PDB entry 8P13 | electron microscopy, 5.20 A resolution (low resolution: residue-level contacts below are approximate; hydrogen-bond / salt-bridge calls are withheld) | chains R and A of the 7 polymer chains in the assembly

Chain R:
Name: Rhodopsin
Organism: Bos taurus
UniProtKB: P02699 (OPSD_BOVIN); residues 1-348 here = UniProt positions 1-348
Sequence (348 residues; each row starts with the number of its first residue):
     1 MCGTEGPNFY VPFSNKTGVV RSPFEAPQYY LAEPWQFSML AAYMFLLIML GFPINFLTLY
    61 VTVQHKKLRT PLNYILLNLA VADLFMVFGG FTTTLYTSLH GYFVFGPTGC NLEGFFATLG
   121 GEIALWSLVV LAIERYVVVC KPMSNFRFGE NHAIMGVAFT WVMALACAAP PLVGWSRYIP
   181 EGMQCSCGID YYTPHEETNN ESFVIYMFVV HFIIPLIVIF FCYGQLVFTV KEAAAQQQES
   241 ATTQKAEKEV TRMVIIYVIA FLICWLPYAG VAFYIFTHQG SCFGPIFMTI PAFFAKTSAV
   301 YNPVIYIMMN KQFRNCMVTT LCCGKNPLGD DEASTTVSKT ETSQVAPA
Unresolved in the structure: 1, 318-348
Cystine bridges: Cys2-Cys282, Cys110-Cys187
Differences from the reference sequence: engineered mutation Cys2 (Asn in P02699), Tyr257 (Met in P02699), Cys282 (Asp in P02699)
UniProt features mapped onto this chain:
  - region: Asp330 to Ala348 (Interaction with SAG)
  - motif: Glu134 to Tyr136 ('Ionic lock' involved in activated form stabilization)
  - binding site (Zn(2+)): Glu201, Gln279
  - site: Glu113 (Plays an important role in the conformation switch to the active conformation)
  - modified residue: Met1 (N-acetylmethionine), Lys296 (N6-(retinylidene)lysine), Ser334 (Phosphoserine), Thr335 (Phosphothreonine), Thr336 (Phosphothreonine), Ser338 (Phosphoserine), Thr340 (Phosphothreonine), Thr342 (Phosphothreonine), Ser343 (Phosphoserine)
  - lipidation (S-palmitoyl cysteine): Cys322, Cys323
  - glycosylation: Asn15 (N-linked (GlcNAc...) asparagine)
  - mutagenesis: Asn15 (N15D: Normal light absorption; when associated with C-2 and C-282), Gly90 (G90D: Increased thermal stability and decreased retinal uptake. Decreases stability of the inactive conformation), Thr94 (T94I: Stabilizes the activated conformation and hinders hydrolysis of the covalent bond that retains all-trans-retinol), Glu113 (E113Q: Causes shift to the activated conformation)

Chain A:
Name: Guanine nucleotide-binding protein G(i) subunit alpha-1
Organism: Homo sapiens
UniProtKB: P63096 (GNAI1_HUMAN); numbering as in UniProt (aligned over 1-354)
Sequence (376 residues; row label = number of the first residue in the row; numbers below 1 keep their minus sign (Met-21 is residue -21)):
   -21 MKKHHHHHHH HHHENLYFQG GSMGCTLSAE DKAAVERSKM IDRNLREDGE KAAREVKLLL
    39 LGAGESGKST IVKQMKIIHE AGYSEEECKQ YKAVVYSNTI QSIIAIIRAM GRLKIDFGDS
    99 ARADDARQLF VLAGAAEEGF MTAELAGVIK RLWKDSGVQA CFNRSREYQL NDSAAYYLND
   159 LDRIAQPNYI PTQQDVLRTR VKTTGIVETH FTFKDLHFKM FDVGGQRSER KKWIHCFEGV
   219 TAIIFCVALS DYDLVLAEDE EMNRMHESMK LFDSICNNKW FTDTSIILFL NKKDLFEEKI
   279 KKSPLTICYP EYAGSNTYEE AAAYIQCQFE DLNKRKDTKE IYTHFTCATD TKNVQFVFDA
   339 VTDVIIKNNL KDCGLF
Unresolved in the structure: -21 to 3, 230-241, 288-293
Differences from the reference sequence: initiating methionine (-21); expression tag (-20 to 0)
UniProt features mapped onto this chain:
  - region: Lys35 to Thr48 (G1 motif), Asp173 to Thr181 (G2 motif), Phe196 to Arg205 (G3 motif), Ile265 to Asp272 (G4 motif), Thr324 to Thr329 (G5 motif)
  - binding site (GTP): Glu43 to Thr48, Ser151, Leu175 to Thr181, Asp200 to Gln204, Asn269 to Asp272, Ala326
  - binding site (Mg(2+)): Ser47, Thr181
  - modified residue: Arg178 (ADP-ribosylarginine), Gln204 (Deamidated glutamine), Cys351 (ADP-ribosylcysteine)
  - lipidation: Gly2 (N-myristoyl glycine), Cys3 (S-palmitoyl cysteine)
  - natural variant: Gly40 (G40C: In NEDHISB; G40R: In NEDHISB), Gly45 (G45D: In NEDHISB), Thr48 (T48I: In NEDHISB; T48K: In NEDHISB), Gln52 (Q52P: In NEDHISB), Ser75 (deletion: In NEDHISB; uncertain significance), Gln172 (deletion: In NEDHISB), Asp173 (D173V: In NEDHISB), Glu186 to Phe189 (deletion: In NEDHISB; uncertain significance), Cys224 (C224Y: In NEDHISB), Lys270 (K270N: In NEDHISB; K270R: In NEDHISB), Asp272 (D272G: In NEDHISB), Ala326 (A326P: In NEDHISB), 1 further natural variant entry in UniProt
  - mutagenesis: Gly42 (G42R: Abolishes switch to an activated conformation and dissociation from beta and gamma subunits upon GTP binding. Abolishes interaction with RGS family members), Glu116 (E116L: Enhances interaction (inactive GDP-bound) with RGS14), Gln147 (Q147L: Enhances interaction (inactive GDP-bound) with RGS14), Glu245 (E245L: Enhances interaction (inactive GDP-bound) with RGS14)

Chain R / chain A interface:
Contacting residue pairs - 16 pairs, chain R then chain A:
  Arg135(R) with Cys351(A); Leu353(A)
  Val139(R) with Ile344(A); Leu348(A)
  Ser144(R) with Arg32(A)
  Asn145(R) with Arg32(A)
  Phe146(R) with Arg32(A)
  Gln237(R) with Asp341(A)
  Ser240(R) with Glu318(A)
  Thr242(R) with Glu318(A)
  Lys245(R) with Phe354(A)
  Ala246(R) with Phe354(A)
  Glu249(R) with Phe354(A)
  Asn310(R) with Gly352(A)
  Lys311(R) with Phe354(A)
  Gln312(R) with Phe354(A)
Interface residues without a listed pair, chain R (15 interface residues in all): Val138
Interface residues without a listed pair, chain A (10 interface residues in all): Asn347

In short:
15 residues of chain R face 10 of chain A across their interface. Curated annotation (UniProt) lists
Zn2+-binding residues Glu201(R) and Gln279(R) and 4 mutagenesis sites on chain R; 24 GTP-binding residues and
Mg2+-binding residues Ser47(A) and Thr181(A) on chain A.
Here chain R is Rhodopsin (Bos taurus) and chain A is Guanine nucleotide-binding protein G(i) subunit alpha-1
(Homo sapiens). Entry 8P13 (Cryo-EM structure of Rhodopsin-Gi bound with antibody fragments scFv16 and Fab79,
conformation 1) was determined by electron microscopy together with 8P12 and 8P15 from the same study.
